6HTU - chains D and C of the 5 polymer chains in the assembly; structure by X-ray diffraction, 2.89 A resolution.

== Chain D ==
Molecule: 19-nt RNA strand
Sequence (19 nucleotides; row label = number of the first residue in the row):
    75 GAGUGCCAGA AGCUGCCUC

== Chain C ==
Name: Double-stranded RNA-binding protein Staufen homolog 1
From: Homo sapiens
Reference sequence: O95793 (STAU1_HUMAN); residues 182-360 here = UniProt positions 182-360
Amino-acid sequence (182 residues; each row starts with the number of its first residue):
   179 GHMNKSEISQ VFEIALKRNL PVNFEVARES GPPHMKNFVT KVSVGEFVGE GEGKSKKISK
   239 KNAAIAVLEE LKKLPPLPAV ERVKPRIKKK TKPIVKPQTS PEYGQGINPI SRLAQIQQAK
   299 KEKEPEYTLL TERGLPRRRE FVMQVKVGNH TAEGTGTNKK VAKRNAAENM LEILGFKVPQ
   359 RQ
Disordered / not traced: 179-283, 299-301, 310-313, 356-360
Differences from the reference sequence: expression tag (179-181); conflict Arg-359 (Ala in O95793)
Curated features (UniProtKB/Swiss-Prot):
  - modified residue: Ser-278 (Phosphoserine)
What the authors report for this chain:
  - binding site for the 19-nt RNA strand (chain D): Ser-187, Pro-211, His-212, Lys-214, Lys-234, Lys-235, Lys-238, Gln-293
  - binding site for the 19-nt RNA strand: Ser-187
  - mutagenesis - S187A/P211A/Q293A, H212A/K214A/K234E/K235A/K238A, R315A/R317A/K337E/K338A/K341A (4.5-fold): decreased binding to the 19-nt RNA strand (chain D)
  - mutagenesis - S187A/P211A/Q293A (1.5-fold): decreased binding to dsAU
  - mutagenesis - N197A/R342A: unchanged binding to the 19-nt RNA strand (chain D)
  - specificity-determining residues: Ser-187

== How chain D and chain C interact ==
Pairs across the interface (9):
  C80(D) / Phe-319(C)  phosphate contact
  C80(D) / Thr-335(C)  sugar contact
  C80(D) / Asn-336(C)  hydrogen bond to the phosphate
  C81(D) / Phe-319(C)  sugar contact
  C81(D) / Asn-336(C)  phosphate contact
  C81(D) / Lys-337(C)  hydrogen bond to the phosphate
  A82(D) / Lys-337(C)  salt bridge to the phosphate
  C90(D) / Gln-293(C)  sugar contact
  C91(D) / Gln-293(C)  sugar contact
Also at the interface, not in a pair above, chain D (6 interface residues in all): U92
Also at the interface, not in a pair above, chain C (7 interface residues in all): Gln-296, Lys-338
From the paper, about this interface:
  - specific contacts: C90(D)/Gln-293(C)

== Overview ==
The interface between chain D and chain C involves 6 residues on one side and 7 on the other, with 2 hydrogen
bonds and 1 salt bridge. Among the polar pairs are C80(D)/Asn-336(C), C81(D)/Lys-337(C) and A82(D)/Lys-337(C).
The authors report a contact between C90(D) and Gln-293(C). From the paper: a binding site for the 19-nt RNA
strand (chain D) at Ser-187(C), Pro-211(C) and His-212(C) among others; S187A/P211A/Q293A,
H212A/K214A/K234E/K235A/K238A and R315A/R317A/K337E/K338A/K341A of chain C reduce binding to the 19-nt RNA
strand (chain D).
Here chain D is a 19-nt RNA strand and chain C is Double-stranded RNA-binding protein Staufen homolog 1 (Homo
sapiens). Entry 6HTU (Structure of hStau1 dsRBD3-4 in complex with ARF1 RNA) was determined by X-ray
diffraction, deposited together with 6HU6.
